Entry 6BIV (X-ray diffraction, 2.90 A resolution); this record covers chains B and A of the 3 polymer chains in the assembly.

[Chain B]
Name: HLA class II histocompatibility antigen, DR alpha chain
From: Homo sapiens
Reference sequence: P01903 (DRA_HUMAN); residues 1-181 here correspond to UniProt positions 26-206 (UniProt number = residue number + 25)
Amino-acid sequence (189 residues; row label = number of the first residue in the row):
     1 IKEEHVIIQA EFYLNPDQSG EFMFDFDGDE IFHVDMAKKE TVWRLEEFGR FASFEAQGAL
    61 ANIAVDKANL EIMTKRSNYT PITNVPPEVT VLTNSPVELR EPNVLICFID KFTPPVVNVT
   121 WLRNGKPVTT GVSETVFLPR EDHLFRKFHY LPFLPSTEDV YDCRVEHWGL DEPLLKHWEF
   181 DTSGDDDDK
Unresolved in the structure: 1-2, 181-189
Differences from the reference sequence: expression tag (182-189)
UniProt features mapped onto this chain:
  - region: Glu179 to Asp181 (Connecting peptide)
  - site: Gln9 (Self- and pathogen-derived peptide antigen), Gly49 (Self-peptide antigen), Phe51 (Self- and pathogen-derived peptide antigen), Ala52 (Self-peptide antigen), Ser53 (Self- and pathogen-derived peptide antigen), Glu55 (Pathogen-derived peptide antigen), Asn62 (Self- and pathogen-derived peptide antigen), Asn69 (Pathogen-derived peptide antigen), Arg76 (Self- and pathogen-derived peptide antigen)
  - glycosylation (N-linked (GlcNAc...) asparagine): Asn78, Asn118
Disulfides: Cys107-Cys163
Covalently attached groups: N-acetylglucosamine (NAG) linked to Asn78, Asn118

[Chain A]
Name: HLA class II histocompatibility antigen, DRB1-4 beta chain
From: Homo sapiens
Reference sequence: P13760 (2B14_HUMAN); residues 1-190 here correspond to UniProt positions 30-219 (UniProt number = residue number + 29)
Amino-acid sequence (200 residues; row label = number of the first residue in the row; numbers below 1 keep their minus sign (Gly-1 is residue -1)):
    -1 GSGDTRPRFL EQVKHECHFF NGTERVRFLD RYFYHQEEYV RFDSDVGEYR AVTELGRPDA
    59 EYWNSQKDLL EQKRAAVDTY CRHNYGVGES FTVQRRVYPE VTVYPAKTQP LQHHNLLVCS
   119 VNGFYPGSIE VRWFRNGQEE KTGVVSTGLI QNGDWTFQTL VMLETVPRSG EVYTCQVEHP
   179 SLTSPLTVEW RATGGDDDDK
Unresolved in the structure: -1 to 1, 191-198
Differences from the reference sequence: expression tag (-1 to 0, 191-198)
Disulfides: Cys15-Cys79, Cys117-Cys173
What the authors report for this chain:
  - specificity-determining residues: Lys71

[Chain B / chain A interface]
Pairs across the interface (117):
  Glu3(B) - Phe17(A)
  Glu3(B) - Phe18(A)
  Glu4(B) - Phe17(A)  hydrogen bond (backbone-backbone)
  Glu4(B) - Phe18(A)
  Glu4(B) - Asn19(A)  hydrogen bond (side chain-backbone)
  Glu4(B) - Gly20(A)  hydrogen bond (side chain-backbone)
  His5(B) - Cys15(A)
  His5(B) - His16(A)
  His5(B) - Phe17(A)  hydrogen bond (backbone-backbone)
  His5(B) - Val91(A)
  Val6(B) - Cys15(A)
  Val6(B) - His16(A)
  Ile7(B) - His13(A)
  Ile7(B) - Glu14(A)
  Ile7(B) - Cys15(A)  hydrogen bond (backbone-backbone)
  Ile7(B) - Phe17(A)  hydrophobic
  Ile8(B) - His13(A)
  Ile8(B) - Glu14(A)
  Gln9(B) - Val11(A)
  Gln9(B) - Lys12(A)
  Gln9(B) - His13(A)  hydrogen bond (backbone-backbone)
  Gln9(B) - Tyr78(A)  hydrogen bond
  Ala10(B) - Val11(A)
  Glu11(B) - Gln10(A)
  Glu11(B) - Val11(A)  hydrogen bond (backbone-backbone)
  Glu11(B) - His13(A)  salt bridge
  Phe12(B) - Leu8(A)  hydrophobic
  Phe12(B) - Glu9(A)
  Phe12(B) - Gln10(A)
  Tyr13(B) - Phe7(A)
  Tyr13(B) - Leu8(A)
  Tyr13(B) - Glu9(A)  hydrogen bond (backbone-backbone)
  Leu14(B) - Arg6(A)
  Leu14(B) - Phe7(A)
  Leu14(B) - Leu8(A)  hydrophobic
  Asn15(B) - Arg6(A)
  Asn15(B) - Phe7(A)  hydrogen bond (backbone-backbone)
  Pro16(B) - Arg4(A)
  Pro16(B) - Pro5(A)
  Pro16(B) - Arg6(A)
  Asp17(B) - Arg6(A)  salt bridge
  Phe24(B) - Tyr78(A)
  Phe24(B) - Asn82(A)
  Phe26(B) - Thr90(A)
  Phe26(B) - Tyr123(A)
  Phe26(B) - Trp153(A)  hydrophobic
  Asp27(B) - Gln149(A)
  Gly28(B) - Gln149(A)  hydrogen bond (backbone-side chain)
  Asp29(B) - Tyr123(A)
  Asp29(B) - Gln149(A)  hydrogen bond
  Asp29(B) - Trp153(A)
  Glu30(B) - Trp153(A)  hydrogen bond (backbone-side chain)
  Ile31(B) - Trp153(A)  hydrophobic
  Arg44(B) - Gly151(A)  hydrogen bond (side chain-backbone)
  Arg44(B) - Asp152(A)
  Arg44(B) - Trp153(A)
  Phe48(B) - Phe89(A)  hydrophobic
  Phe48(B) - Trp153(A)
  Phe51(B) - Ser88(A)
  Phe51(B) - Phe89(A)  hydrophobic
  Ala52(B) - Val85(A)  hydrophobic
  Asp66(B) - Glu9(A)
  Asp66(B) - Val11(A)
  Leu70(B) - Phe7(A)
  Leu70(B) - Glu9(A)
  Met73(B) - Glu9(A)
  Met73(B) - Tyr32(A)  hydrophobic
  Met73(B) - Tyr37(A)  hydrophobic
  Met73(B) - Leu53(A)  hydrophobic
  Thr74(B) - Phe7(A)
  Thr74(B) - Tyr32(A)
  Arg76(B) - Leu53(A)  hydrogen bond (side chain-backbone)
  Arg76(B) - Pro56(A)
  Arg76(B) - Asp57(A)  salt bridge
  Ser77(B) - Tyr32(A)  hydrogen bond
  Tyr79(B) - Phe7(A)
  Thr80(B) - Phe7(A)
  Thr80(B) - Tyr32(A)  hydrogen bond (backbone-side chain)
  Thr80(B) - His33(A)  hydrogen bond (backbone-side chain)
  Pro81(B) - Pro5(A)  hydrophobic
  Pro81(B) - Arg6(A)
  Pro81(B) - Phe7(A)  hydrophobic
  Pro81(B) - His33(A)
  Ile82(B) - Arg6(A)  hydrogen bond (backbone-backbone)
  Ile82(B) - His33(A)
  Val85(B) - Gln34(A)
  Leu92(B) - Ile148(A)  hydrophobic
  Thr93(B) - Gln156(A)  hydrogen bond (backbone-side chain)
  Asn94(B) - Asn120(A)  hydrogen bond (backbone-side chain)
  Asn94(B) - Asn150(A)
  Asn94(B) - Gln156(A)
  Ser95(B) - Asn120(A)
  Pro96(B) - Ser118(A)
  Pro96(B) - Asn120(A)
  Ile106(B) - Asn150(A)
  Thr113(B) - Leu8(A)
  Thr113(B) - Gln34(A)
  Pro115(B) - Leu8(A)
  Pro139(B) - Lys12(A)
  Arg140(B) - Lys12(A)  hydrogen bond (backbone-side chain)
  His143(B) - Gln10(A)
  His143(B) - Lys12(A)  hydrogen bond
  His143(B) - Arg29(A)  hydrogen bond
  His143(B) - Phe31(A)
  His143(B) - Gln34(A)
  Leu144(B) - Gln34(A)
  Phe145(B) - Leu8(A)  hydrophobic
  Phe145(B) - Gln10(A)
  Arg146(B) - Gln149(A)  hydrogen bond
  Phe148(B) - Gln149(A)
  Phe148(B) - Asn150(A)
  Phe148(B) - Gly151(A)
  Tyr150(B) - Asn150(A)  hydrogen bond (side chain-backbone)
  Tyr150(B) - Gly151(A)
  Tyr150(B) - Asp152(A)
  Trp168(B) - Asp2(A)
  Trp168(B) - Arg6(A)
Also at the interface, not in a pair above, chain B (61 interface residues in all): Leu45, Asn62, Asn69, Thr83, Pro114, Thr135, Asp142
Also at the interface, not in a pair above, chain A (51 interface residues in all): Gly54, Tyr83, Arg93, Thr100, Tyr102, Thr154, Phe155

[Summary]
61 residues of chain B face 51 of chain A across their interface; the contacts include 26 hydrogen bonds and 3
salt bridges. Polar pairs include Glu11(B)-His13(A), Asp17(B)-Arg6(A) and Arg76(B)-Asp57(A). The paper reports
the specificity determinant Lys71(A).
Here chain B is HLA class II histocompatibility antigen, DR alpha chain and chain A is HLA class II
histocompatibility antigen, DRB1-4 beta chain, both from Homo sapiens. Entry 6BIV (HLA-DRB1 in complex with
citrullinated LL37 peptide) was determined by X-ray diffraction, deposited together with 6BIJ, 6BIL, 6BIN,
6BIR, 6BIX, 6BIY and 6BIZ.
